3MT6 - chains a and 3 of the 28 polymer chains in the assembly; structure by X-ray diffraction, 1.90 A resolution.

Chain a:
Molecule: ATP-dependent Clp protease proteolytic subunit
Organism: Escherichia coli
Notes: EC 3.4.21.92
UniProtKB: P0A6G7 (CLPP_ECOLI); residues -13 to 193 here correspond to UniProt positions 1-207 (UniProt number = residue number + 14)
Sequence (207 residues; each row starts with the number of its first residue; numbers below 1 keep their minus sign (Met-13 is residue -13)):
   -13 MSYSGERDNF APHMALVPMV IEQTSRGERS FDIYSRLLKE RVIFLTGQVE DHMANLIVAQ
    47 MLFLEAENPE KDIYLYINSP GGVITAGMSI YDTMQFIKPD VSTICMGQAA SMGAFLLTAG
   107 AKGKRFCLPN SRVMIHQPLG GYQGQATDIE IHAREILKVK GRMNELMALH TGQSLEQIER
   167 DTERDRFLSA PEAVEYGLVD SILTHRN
Not modelled in the structure: -13 to 2, 8-15
UniProt features mapped onto this chain:
  - active site: Ser97 (Nucleophile), His122, Asp171
From the paper describing this entry:
  - binding site for Acyldepsipeptide 1: Arg22, Leu23, Val28, Tyr60, Tyr62, Ile90, Met92, Leu114, Leu189
  - binding site for Acyldepsipeptide 1: Val44, Leu48, Phe49, Ala52, Phe82
  - binding site for Acyldepsipeptide 1: Val44, Leu48, Phe49, Glu51, Ala52, Phe82
  - mutagenesis - R166C: unchanged catalytic activity on ADEP1

Chain 3:
Molecule: Acyldepsipeptide 1
Organism: Streptomyces hawaiiensis
Sequence (7 residues; each row starts with the number of its first residue):
   700 XFSPAAX
Covalent attachments: covalent link Ser702-MP8_706
Modified / non-standard residues: OTT ((2E,4E,6E)-octa-2,4,6-trienoic acid) at position 700; Ala704 (N-methyl-L-alanine; MAA); MP8 ((4R)-4-methyl-L-proline) at position 706

How chain a and chain 3 interact:
Pairs across the interface (20; chain a residue first):
  Arg22(a) with OTT_700(3)
  Leu23(a) with OTT_700(3)
  Glu26(a) with OTT_700(3); MP8_706(3)
  Val28(a) with MP8_706(3)
  Tyr60(a) with Ala704(3); Ala705(3), hydrophobic; MP8_706(3)
  Tyr62(a) with OTT_700(3); Phe701(3), hydrogen bond (side chain-backbone); Ala705(3), hydrogen bond (side chain-backbone); MP8_706(3)
  Ile90(a) with Phe701(3), hydrophobic; Ala705(3), hydrophobic
  Phe112(a) with Ala705(3), hydrophobic
  Leu114(a) with Phe701(3), hydrophobic
  Leu189(a) with Phe701(3), hydrophobic; Ala704(3)
  Arg192(a) with Pro703(3); Ala704(3)
Also at the interface, not in a pair above, chain a (14 interface residues in all): Ser88, Met92, Asn193

Overview:
The interface between chain a and chain 3 involves 14 residues on one side and 6 on the other, with 2 hydrogen
bonds. Polar pairs include Tyr62(a)-Phe701(3) and Tyr62(a)-Ala705(3). The paper reports a binding site for
Acyldepsipeptide 1 at Arg22(a), Leu23(a) and Val28(a) among others; R166C of chain a leaves catalytic activity
on ADEP1 unchanged.
Chain a is ATP-dependent Clp protease proteolytic subunit (Escherichia coli) and chain 3 is Acyldepsipeptide 1
(Streptomyces hawaiiensis); the structure, Structure of ClpP from Escherichia coli in complex with ADEP1, was
determined by X-ray diffraction.
